PDB entry 5XP3 | X-ray diffraction, 2.30 A resolution | chains A and F of the 6 polymer chains in the assembly

[Chain A]
Molecule: Tubulin alpha-1B chain
Organism: Sus scrofa
UniProtKB: Q2XVP4 (TBA1B_PIG); residues 1-451 here = UniProt positions 1-451
Chain sequence (451 residues; row label = number of the first residue in the row):
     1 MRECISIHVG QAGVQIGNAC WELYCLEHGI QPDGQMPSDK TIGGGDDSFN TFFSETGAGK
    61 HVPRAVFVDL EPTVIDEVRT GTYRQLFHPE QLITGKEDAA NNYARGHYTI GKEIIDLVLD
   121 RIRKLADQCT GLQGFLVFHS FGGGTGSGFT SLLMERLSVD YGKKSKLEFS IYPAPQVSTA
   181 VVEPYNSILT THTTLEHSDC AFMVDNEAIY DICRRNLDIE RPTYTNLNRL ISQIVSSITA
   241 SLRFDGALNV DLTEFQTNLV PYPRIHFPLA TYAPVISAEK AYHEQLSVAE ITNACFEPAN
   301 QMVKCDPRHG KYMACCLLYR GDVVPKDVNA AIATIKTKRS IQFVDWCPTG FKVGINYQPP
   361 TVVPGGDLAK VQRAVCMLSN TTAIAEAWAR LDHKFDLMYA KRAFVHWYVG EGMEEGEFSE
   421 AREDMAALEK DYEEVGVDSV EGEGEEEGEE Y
Unresolved in the structure: 438-451
Metal / ion sites: Ca2+: Asp39, Thr41, Gly44, Glu55
Ligand contacts: GTP (guanosine-5'-triphosphate): Gly10, Gln11, Ala12, Gln15, Ile16, Asp69, Asp98, Ala99, Ala100, Asn101, Asn102, Ser140, Gly142, Gly143, Gly144, Thr145, Gly146, Ile171, Pro173, Val177, Ser178, Thr179, Glu183, Asn206, Tyr224, Leu227, Asn228, Ile231
Curated features (UniProtKB/Swiss-Prot):
  - motif: Met1 to Cys4 (MREC motif)
  - active site: Glu254
  - binding site (GTP): Gly10, Gln11, Ala12, Gln15, Glu71, Ala99, Ser140, Gly143, Gly144, Thr145, Gly146, Thr179, Glu183, Asn206, Tyr224, Asn228, Leu252
  - binding site (Mg(2+)): Glu71
  - site: Tyr451 (Involved in polymerization)
  - modified residue: Lys40 (N6,N6,N6-trimethyllysine), Ser48 (Phosphoserine), Ser232 (Phosphoserine), Tyr282 (3'-nitrotyrosine), Arg339 (Omega-N-methylarginine), Ser439 (Phosphoserine), Glu443 (5-glutamyl polyglutamate), Glu445 (5-glutamyl polyglutamate), Tyr451 (3'-nitrotyrosine)
  - cross-link (Glycyl lysine isopeptide (Lys-Gly)): Lys326 (interchain with G-Cter in ubiquitin), Lys370 (interchain with G-Cter in ubiquitin)

[Chain F]
Molecule: Uncharacterized protein
Organism: Gallus gallus
UniProtKB: E1BQ43 (E1BQ43_CHICK); residue numbers follow UniProt; this construct covers 1-378
Chain sequence (384 residues; numbered 1 to 384; the number before each row is that of its first residue):
     1 MYTFVVRDEN SSVYAEVSRL LLATGQWKRL RKDNPRFNLM LGERNRLPFG RLGHEPGLVQ
    61 LVNYYRGADK LCRKASLVKL IKTSPELSES CTWFPESYVI YPTNLKTPVA PAQNGIRHLI
   121 NNTRTDEREV FLAAYNRRRE GREGNVWIAK SSAGAKGEGI LISSEASELL DFIDEQGQVH
   181 VIQKYLEKPL LLEPGHRKFD IRSWVLVDHL YNIYLYREGV LRTSSEPYNS ANFQDKTCHL
   241 TNHCIQKEYS KNYGRYEEGN EMFFEEFNQY LMDALNTTLE NSILLQIKHI IRSCLMCIEP
   301 AISTKHLHYQ SFQLFGFDFM VDEELKVWLI EVNGAPACAQ KLYAELCQGI VDVAISSVFP
   361 LADTGQKTSQ PTSIFIKLHH HHHH
Unresolved in the structure: 104-125, 150-160, 248-251, 363-371, 381-384
Differences from the reference sequence: expression tag (379-384)
Ligand contacts: AMP-PCP (ACP; phosphomethylphosphonic acid adenylate ester): Lys74, Ile148, Gln183, Lys184, Tyr185, Leu186, Lys198, Asp200, Arg202, Arg222, His239, Leu240, Thr241, Asn242, Asp318, Met320, Ile330, Glu331, Asn333

[Interface between chain A and chain F]
Residue-residue contacts (21; chain A residue first):
  Gln176(A) with Pro56(F)
  Glu207(A) with His54(F), salt bridge
  Glu297(A) with His306(F)
  Pro298(A) with Leu307(F), hydrophobic
  Lys304(A) with His54(F)
  Asp306(A) with Arg66(F); Leu307(F)
  Arg308(A) with Pro300(F), hydrogen bond (side chain-backbone); Ala301(F); Ile302(F); Ser303(F), hydrogen bond (side chain-backbone)
  His309(A) with Arg66(F), hydrogen bond (side chain-backbone); Ala301(F), hydrogen bond (side chain-backbone)
  Lys338(A) with Pro300(F)
  Ser340(A) with Ala301(F)
  Glu386(A) with Gly50(F); Arg66(F), salt bridge
  Arg390(A) with Gly50(F); His54(F)
  His393(A) with Arg51(F)
  Glu433(A) with Arg46(F), salt bridge
Also at the interface, not in a pair above, chain A (15 interface residues in all): Cys305
Also at the interface, not in a pair above, chain F (15 interface residues in all): Gly53, Gly67, His308

[Summary]
Chain A and chain F each contribute 15 residues to their interface; the contacts include 4 hydrogen bonds and
3 salt bridges. Polar pairs include Glu207(A)-His54(F), Glu386(A)-Arg66(F) and Glu433(A)-Arg46(F). Chain A
binds GTP. Bound to chain F: AMP-PCP.
Here chain A is Tubulin alpha-1B chain (Sus scrofa) and chain F is Uncharacterized protein (Gallus gallus).
Entry 5XP3 (Crystal structure of apo T2R-TTL) was determined by X-ray diffraction (same publication as 5XIW,
5YL2, 5YLJ and 5YLS).
